Entry 3DYE (X-ray diffraction, 1.75 A resolution); this record covers chain A.

# Chain A
Name: D7 protein
Organism: Aedes aegypti
UniProt: P18153 (D7_AEDAE); residues 1-303 here correspond to UniProt positions 19-321 (UniProt number = residue number + 18)
Chain sequence (303 residues; each row starts with the number of its first residue):
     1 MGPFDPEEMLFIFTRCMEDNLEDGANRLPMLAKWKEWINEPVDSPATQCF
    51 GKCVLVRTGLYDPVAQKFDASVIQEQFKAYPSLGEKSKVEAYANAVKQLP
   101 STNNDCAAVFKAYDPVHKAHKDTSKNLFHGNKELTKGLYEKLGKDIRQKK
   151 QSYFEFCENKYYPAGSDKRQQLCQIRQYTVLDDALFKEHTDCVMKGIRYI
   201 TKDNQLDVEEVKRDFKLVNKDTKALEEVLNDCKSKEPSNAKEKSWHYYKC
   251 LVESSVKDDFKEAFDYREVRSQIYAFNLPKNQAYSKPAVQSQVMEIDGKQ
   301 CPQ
Disordered / not traced: 303
Construct notes: variant Glu227 (Lys245 in P18153), Asn281 (Lys299 in P18153)
Disulfide bonds: Cys16-Cys53, Cys49-Cys106, Cys157-Cys192, Cys173-Cys301, Cys232-Cys250
Small-molecule neighbours: L-norepinephrine (LNR): Phe154, Glu158, Ile175, Arg176, Gln177, Tyr178, Phe186, His189, Thr190, Val193, Tyr248, Phe264, Asp265, Glu268, Val293
Curated features (UniProtKB/Swiss-Prot):
  - binding site (leukotriene E4): Trp37, Gly130, Lys149
  - binding site (noradrenaline): Glu158, Arg176, His189, Asp265, Glu268
What the authors report for this chain:
  - conformationally variable residues (order/disorder transition, side-chain flip): Arg176, Glu268, Ser285 to Cys301
  - binding site for L-norepinephrine: Glu158, Arg176, His189, Asp265, Glu268, Asp297

# In short
Ligands of chain A: L-norepinephrine. Curated annotation (UniProt) lists 3 leukotriene E4-binding residues and
5 noradrenaline-binding residues. The paper reports a binding site for L-norepinephrine at Glu158, Arg176 and
His189 among others; conformational variability at Arg176, Glu268 and Ser285.
Chain A is D7 protein (Aedes aegypti); the structure, Crystal structure of AED7-norepineprhine complex, was
determined by X-ray diffraction, deposited together with 3DXL, 3DY9 and 3DZT.
